8DSZ - chains A and B; structure by X-ray diffraction, 2.50 A resolution.

Chain A (and B):
Protein: Peroxisome proliferator-activated receptor gamma
Source organism: Homo sapiens
Notes: chain B of this document is another copy of the same molecule, construct and numbering; everything in this record applies to it too
Reference sequence: P37231 (PPARG_HUMAN); numbering as in UniProt (aligned over 234-505)
Amino-acid sequence (273 residues; row label = number of the first residue in the row):
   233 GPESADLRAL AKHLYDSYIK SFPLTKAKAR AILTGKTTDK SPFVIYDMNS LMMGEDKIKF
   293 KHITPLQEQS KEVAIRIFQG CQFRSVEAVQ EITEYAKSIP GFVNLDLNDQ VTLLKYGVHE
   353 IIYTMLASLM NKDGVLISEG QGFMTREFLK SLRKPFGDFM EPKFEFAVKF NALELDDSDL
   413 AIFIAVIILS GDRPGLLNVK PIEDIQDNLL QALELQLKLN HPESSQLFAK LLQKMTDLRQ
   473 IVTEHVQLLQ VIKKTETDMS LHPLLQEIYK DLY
Unresolved in the structure: 233-235, 295-303, 504-505 (chain B: 233-235, 297-303, 504-505)
Differences from the reference sequence: expression tag (233)
Small-molecule neighbours: TJO ((2R)-2-{5-[(5-{[(1R)-1-(4-tert-butylphenyl)ethyl]carbamoyl}-2,3-dimethyl-1H-indol-1-yl)methyl]-2-chlorophenoxy}propanoic acid): Phe-292, Lys-293, Ile-309, Phe-310, Gln-311, Gly-312, Cys-313, Gln-314, Phe-315, Arg-316, Ser-317, His-351, Ile-354, Tyr-355, Leu-358, Leu-361, Val-367, Leu-368, Ile-369, Ser-370, Glu-371, Met-376, Phe-388, Phe-391, Met-392, Lys-395, His-477, Leu-481, Met-491, Leu-497, Tyr-501
Curated features (UniProtKB/Swiss-Prot):
  - motif: Pro-495 to Asp-503 (9aaTAD)
  - binding site (rosiglitazone): Gln-314 to Ser-317, His-351, His-477, Tyr-501
  - cross-link: Lys-252 (Glycyl lysine isopeptide (Lys-Gly) (interchain with G-Cter in ubiquitin))
  - natural variant: Gln-314 (Q314P: In colon cancer), Arg-316 (R316H: In colon cancer), Val-318 (V318M: In diabetes), Phe-388 (F388L: In FPLD3), Arg-425 (R425C: In FPLD3), Pro-495 (P495L: In diabetes)
  - mutagenesis: Lys-252 (K252R: More than 50% loss of ubiquitination)
From the paper describing this entry:
  - binding site for TJO: Cys-313, Ser-317
  - contacts within the chain: His-351/Tyr-501, His-477/Tyr-501
  - mutagenesis - Y505DEL: unchanged binding to SR10221 series
  - mutagenesis - Y505DEL: unchanged binding to agonists and inverse agonists

Chain A / chain B interface:
Residue-residue contacts (31; chain A residue first):
  Ser-422(A) with Gln-465(B)
  Asp-424(A) with Lys-466(B), salt bridge; Asp-469(B)
  Gln-438(A) with Gln-465(B), hydrogen bond
  Asp-439(A) with Ser-457(B), hydrogen bond; Gln-458(B)
  Leu-442(A) with Gln-458(B); Ala-461(B), hydrophobic; Gln-465(B)
  Gln-443(A) with Gln-458(B)
  Glu-446(A) with Gln-458(B)
  Gln-458(A) with Asp-439(B); Leu-442(B); Gln-443(B), hydrogen bond (side chain-backbone); Glu-446(B); Phe-460(B)
  Phe-460(A) with Gln-458(B); Ala-461(B), hydrophobic
  Ala-461(A) with Phe-460(B), hydrophobic; Leu-464(B), hydrophobic
  Leu-464(A) with Ala-461(B), hydrophobic
  Gln-465(A) with Gln-438(B); Met-467(B)
  Met-467(A) with Gln-465(B); Thr-468(B)
  Thr-468(A) with Met-467(B); Thr-468(B)
  Arg-471(A) with Thr-468(B); Gln-472(B), hydrogen bond
  Gln-472(A) with Thr-475(B), hydrogen bond
  Thr-475(A) with Gln-472(B)
Interface residues without a listed pair, chain A (18 interface residues in all): Lys-462
Interface residues without a listed pair, chain B (21 interface residues in all): Lys-401, Glu-435, Lys-462, Arg-471

In short:
Chain A and chain B form an interface of 18 and 21 residues respectively, with 5 hydrogen bonds and 1 salt
bridge. Polar contacts include Asp-424(A)/Lys-466(B), Gln-438(A)/Gln-465(B) and Asp-439(A)/Ser-457(B). Ligands
of chain A: compound TJO. The paper reports a binding site for TJO at Cys-313(A) and Ser-317(A); Y505DEL of
chain A leaves binding to SR10221 series unchanged.
Chain A and chain B are both Peroxisome proliferator-activated receptor gamma (Homo sapiens); the structure,
PPARg bound to partial agonist H3B-487, was determined by X-ray diffraction, deposited together with 8DKN,
8DKV and 8DSY.
